PDB entry 7MUV | electron microscopy, 4.60 A resolution (low resolution: residue-level contacts below are approximate; hydrogen-bond / salt-bridge calls are withheld) | chains JD and EC of the 205 polymer chains in the assembly

[Chain JD]
Molecule: DotD
From: Legionella pneumophila
UniProtKB: O52183 (O52183_LEGPN); numbering as in UniProt (aligned over 1-163)
Amino-acid sequence (163 residues; each row starts with the number of its first residue):
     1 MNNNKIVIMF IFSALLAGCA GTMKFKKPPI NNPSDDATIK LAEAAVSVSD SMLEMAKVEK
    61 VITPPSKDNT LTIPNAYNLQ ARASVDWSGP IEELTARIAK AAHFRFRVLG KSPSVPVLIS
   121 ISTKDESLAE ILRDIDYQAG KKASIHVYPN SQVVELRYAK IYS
Unresolved in the structure: 1-22, 163
Reported in the primary citation:
  - post-translational modification sites: Cys19 (citing earlier work)

[Chain EC]
Molecule: DotC
From: Legionella pneumophila
UniProtKB: O52184 (O52184_LEGPN); residues 1-303 here = UniProt positions 1-303
Amino-acid sequence (303 residues; each row starts with the number of its first residue):
     1 MRKFILSLSI LLSALLVACS SRNHYGDTGS LAGLQAMADS KYTRAQKKQK MGKIREMALK
    61 ETALSVGAQA GLAWRAKIID EQLNKQARNL DAIYDFNSLV LEHNILPPVL LEGRNTLNLA
   121 DAQSIRISDR TYKVAKQAHF ITTPPTWRQY LWMDYVKPEA PNVTLLPKTK AEKEIWCIYT
   181 ERGWKNGIDQ ANTILEENIA RIKEDFGGMI LYRKLLAMNM VSPPYVSHTD LGVTGDGSEI
   241 HIDDRVLRIT ALPELNVNSA EWRAAVAKDE NALERFKNME KLANQAKIVI TNKSWQPIIA
   301 PVS
Unresolved in the structure: 1-59, 269-303
Reported in the primary citation:
  - post-translational modification sites: Cys19 (citing earlier work)

[Interface between chain JD and chain EC]
Pairs across the interface - 32 pairs, chain JD then chain EC:
  Asp35(JD) - Arg75(EC)
  Asp36(JD) - Arg75(EC)
  Asp36(JD) - Asn192(EC)
  Ala37(JD) - Leu195(EC)
  Lys40(JD) - Glu196(EC)
  Lys40(JD) - Ile199(EC)
  Ala44(JD) - Lys203(EC)
  Ala45(JD) - Ile93(EC)
  Ser47(JD) - Lys203(EC)
  Val48(JD) - Tyr94(EC)
  Val48(JD) - Lys203(EC)
  Met52(JD) - Phe206(EC)
  Met52(JD) - Ile210(EC)
  Met55(JD) - Ile210(EC)
  Met55(JD) - Arg213(EC)
  Met55(JD) - Lys214(EC)
  Val58(JD) - Lys214(EC)
  Glu59(JD) - Ala217(EC)
  Val61(JD) - Val266(EC)
  Val61(JD) - Ala267(EC)
  Asp86(JD) - Arg88(EC)
  Trp87(JD) - Arg88(EC)
  Ser88(JD) - Arg88(EC)
  Val115(JD) - Asn104(EC)
  Val115(JD) - Thr142(EC)
  Leu118(JD) - Asn97(EC)
  Ser120(JD) - Arg88(EC)
  Lys142(JD) - Asn104(EC)
  Ile161(JD) - Glu102(EC)
  Tyr162(JD) - Glu102(EC)
  Tyr162(JD) - His103(EC)
  Tyr162(JD) - Arg245(EC)
Interface residues without a listed pair, chain JD (25 interface residues in all): Thr38, Lys57, Lys141
Interface residues without a listed pair, chain EC (24 interface residues in all): Gln82, Ala265

[Summary]
25 residues of chain JD face 24 of chain EC across their interface. The paper reports modification sites
Cys19(JD) and Cys19(EC).
Chain JD is DotD and chain EC is DotC, both from Legionella pneumophila; the structure, Reconstruction of the
Legionella pneumophila Dot/Icm T4SS 3DVA Map 3, was determined by electron microscopy together with 7MUC,
7MUD, 7MUE, 7MUQ, 7MUS, 7MUW and 7MUY from the same study.
